PDB entry 3NZ9 | X-ray diffraction, 1.80 A resolution | chain X

== Chain X ==
Molecule: Dihydrofolate reductase
From: Pneumocystis carinii
Notes: EC 1.5.1.3
UniProt: P16184 (DYR_PNECA); residue numbers follow UniProt; this construct covers 1-206
Amino-acid sequence (206 residues; numbered 1 to 206; the number before each row is that of its first residue):
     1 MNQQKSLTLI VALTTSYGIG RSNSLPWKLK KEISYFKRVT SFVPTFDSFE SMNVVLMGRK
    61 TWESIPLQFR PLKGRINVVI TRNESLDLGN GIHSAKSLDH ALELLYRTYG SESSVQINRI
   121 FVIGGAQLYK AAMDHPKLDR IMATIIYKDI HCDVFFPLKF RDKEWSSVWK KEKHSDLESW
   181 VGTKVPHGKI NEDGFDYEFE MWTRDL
Residues lining bound ligands:
  - D2K (ethyl 4-{3-[(2,4-diamino-5-methylpyrido[2,3-d]pyrimidin-6-yl)methyl]-4-methoxyphenoxy}butanoate): Ile10, Val11, Ala12, Leu25, Glu32, Ile33, Phe36, Lys37, Thr61, Ser64, Ile65, Pro66, Phe69, Leu72, Ile123, Tyr129, Thr144
  - NADPH (NDP; NADPH dihydro-nicotinamide-adenine-dinucleotide phosphate): Val11, Ala12, Ile19, Gly20, Arg21, Asn23, Ser24, Leu25, Trp27, Gly58, Arg59, Lys60, Thr61, Ser64, Ile80, Thr81, Arg82, Asn83, Lys96, Ser97, Ile123, Gly124, Gly125, Ala126, Gln127, Leu128, Tyr129, Ala131, Val154
Curated features (UniProtKB/Swiss-Prot):
  - binding site (NADP(+)): Ala12, Gly18 to Ser24, Arg59 to Thr61, Thr81 to Asn83, Gly124 to Ala131
  - binding site (substrate): Glu32 to Lys37, Arg75
From the paper describing this entry:
  - binding site for D2K: Trp27, Glu32, Phe69, Tyr129, Thr144

== In short ==
Bound to chain X: NADPH and compound D2K. UniProt lists 22 NADP+-binding residues and 7 substrate-binding
residues. From the paper: a binding site for D2K at Trp27, Glu32 and Phe69 among others.
Chain X is Dihydrofolate reductase (Pneumocystis carinii); the structure, Structural Analysis of Pneumocystis
carinii and Human DHFR Complexes with NADPH and a Series of Five ..., was determined by X-ray diffraction
(same publication as 3NZ6, 3NZA, 3NZB, 3NZC and 3NZD).
